8TQZ - chains B and J of the 10 polymer chains in the assembly; structure by electron microscopy, 2.90 A resolution.

Chain B:
Name: Translation initiation factor eIF-2B subunit epsilon
Source organism: Homo sapiens
UniProt: Q13144 (EI2BE_HUMAN); residue numbers follow UniProt; this construct covers 1-721
Chain sequence (721 residues; numbered 1 to 721; the number before each row is that of its first residue):
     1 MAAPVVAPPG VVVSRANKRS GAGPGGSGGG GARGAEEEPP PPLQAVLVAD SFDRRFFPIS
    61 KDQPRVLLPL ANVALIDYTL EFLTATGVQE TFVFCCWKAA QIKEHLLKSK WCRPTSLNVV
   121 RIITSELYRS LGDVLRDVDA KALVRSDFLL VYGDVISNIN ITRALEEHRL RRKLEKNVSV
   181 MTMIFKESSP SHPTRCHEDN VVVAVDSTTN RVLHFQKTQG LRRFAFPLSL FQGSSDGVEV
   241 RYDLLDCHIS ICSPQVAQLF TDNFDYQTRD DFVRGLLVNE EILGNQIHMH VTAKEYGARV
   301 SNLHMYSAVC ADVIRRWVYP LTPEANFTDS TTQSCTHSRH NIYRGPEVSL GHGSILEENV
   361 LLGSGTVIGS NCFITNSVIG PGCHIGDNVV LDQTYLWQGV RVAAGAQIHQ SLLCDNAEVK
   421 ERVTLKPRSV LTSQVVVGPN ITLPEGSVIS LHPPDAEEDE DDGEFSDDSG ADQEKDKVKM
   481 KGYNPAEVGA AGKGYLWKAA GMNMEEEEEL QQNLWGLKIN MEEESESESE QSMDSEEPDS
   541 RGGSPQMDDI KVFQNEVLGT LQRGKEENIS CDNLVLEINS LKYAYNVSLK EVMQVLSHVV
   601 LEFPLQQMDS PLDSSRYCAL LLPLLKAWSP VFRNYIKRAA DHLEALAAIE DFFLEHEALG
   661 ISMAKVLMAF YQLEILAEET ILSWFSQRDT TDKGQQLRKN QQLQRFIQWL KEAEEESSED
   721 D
Disordered / not traced: 1-40, 280-284, 459-721
Differences from the reference sequence: conflict Val587 (Ile in Q13144)
Curated features (UniProtKB/Swiss-Prot):
  - modified residue: Ala2 (N-acetylalanine), Arg19 (Omega-N-methylarginine), Ser27 (Phosphoserine), Ser130 (Phosphoserine), Thr322 (Phosphothreonine), Ser450 (Phosphoserine), Ser466 (Phosphoserine), Ser469 (Phosphoserine), Ser532 (Phosphoserine), Ser540 (Phosphoserine), Ser544 (Phosphoserine), Ser717 (Phosphoserine)
  - cross-link (Glycyl lysine isopeptide (Lys-Gly)): Lys61 (interchain with G-Cter in ubiquitin), Lys103 (interchain with G-Cter in ubiquitin), Lys141 (interchain with G-Cter in ubiquitin), Lys217 (interchain with G-Cter in ubiquitin)

Chain J:
Name: Translation initiation factor eIF-2B subunit gamma
Source organism: Homo sapiens
UniProt: Q9NR50 (EI2BG_HUMAN); residues 1-452 here = UniProt positions 1-452
Chain sequence (452 residues; each row starts with the number of its first residue):
     1 MEFQAVVMAV GGGSRMTDLT SSIPKPLLPV GNKPLIWYPL NLLERVGFEE VIVVTTRDVQ
    61 KALCAEFKMK MKPDIVCIPD DADMGTADSL RYIYPKLKTD VLVLSCDLIT DVALHEVVDL
   121 FRAYDASLAM LMRKGQDSIE PVPGQKGKKK AVEQRDFIGV DSTGKRLLFM ANEADLDEEL
   181 VIKGSILQKH PRIRFHTGLV DAHLYCLKKY IVDFLMENGS ITSIRSELIP YLVRKQFSSA
   241 SSQQGQEEKE EDLKKKELKS LDIYSFIKEA NTLNLAPYDA CWNACRGDRW EDLSRSQVRC
   301 YVHIMKEGLC SRVSTLGLYM EANRQVPKLL SALCPEEPPV HSSAQIVSKH LVGVDSLIGP
   361 ETQIGEKSSI KRSVIGSSCL IKDRVTITNC LLMNSVTVEE GSNIQGSVIC NNAVIEKGAD
   421 IKDCLIGSGQ RIEAKAKRVN EVIVGNDQLM EI
Disordered / not traced: 11-23, 61-72, 81-83, 136-156, 238-296, 335-452
Curated features (UniProtKB/Swiss-Prot):
  - modified residue: Met1 (N-acetylmethionine), Ser260 (Phosphoserine)

How chain B and chain J interact:
Residue-residue contacts - 40 pairs, chain B then chain J:
  Pro190(B) - Gln188(J)
  Val202(B) - Leu187(J)  hydrophobic
  Ser207(B) - Arg194(J)  hydrogen bond
  Arg222(B) - Gly184(J)  hydrogen bond (backbone-backbone)
  Arg223(B) - Val181(J)
  Arg223(B) - Ile182(J)
  Arg223(B) - Lys183(J)
  Phe224(B) - Val181(J)
  Phe224(B) - Ile182(J)  hydrogen bond (backbone-backbone)
  Phe224(B) - Gly184(J)
  Phe224(B) - Leu187(J)  hydrophobic
  Ala225(B) - Glu179(J)
  Ala225(B) - Leu180(J)
  Ala225(B) - Val181(J)  hydrophobic
  Phe226(B) - Glu179(J)  hydrogen bond (backbone-side chain)
  Phe226(B) - Leu180(J)  hydrogen bond (backbone-backbone)
  Phe226(B) - Ile182(J)  hydrophobic
  Pro227(B) - Glu179(J)
  Leu228(B) - Phe157(J)  hydrophobic
  Leu228(B) - Leu176(J)  hydrophobic
  Leu228(B) - Glu178(J)
  Phe231(B) - Phe157(J)  hydrophobic
  Phe231(B) - Leu180(J)  hydrophobic
  Phe231(B) - Phe195(J)  hydrophobic
  Gln232(B) - Phe157(J)
  Gln232(B) - Glu173(J)
  Ser235(B) - Thr197(J)
  Gly237(B) - Arg194(J)
  Val238(B) - Phe195(J)
  Glu239(B) - Arg192(J)  salt bridge
  Glu239(B) - Ile193(J)
  Glu239(B) - Arg194(J)
  Val240(B) - Pro191(J)
  Val240(B) - Arg192(J)
  Val240(B) - Ile193(J)  hydrogen bond (backbone-backbone)
  Arg241(B) - Arg192(J)
  Tyr242(B) - Leu187(J)  hydrophobic
  Tyr242(B) - Pro191(J)  hydrogen bond (backbone-backbone)
  Asp243(B) - Pro191(J)
  Asp243(B) - Arg192(J)

Summary:
20 residues of chain B face 18 of chain J across their interface; the contacts include 7 hydrogen bonds and 1
salt bridge. Polar contacts include Glu239(B)-Arg192(J), Ser207(B)-Arg194(J) and Phe226(B)-Glu179(J).
Chain B is Translation initiation factor eIF-2B subunit epsilon and chain J is Translation initiation factor
eIF-2B subunit gamma, both from Homo sapiens; the structure, Eukaryotic translation initiation factor 2B with
a mutation (L516A) in the delta subunit, was determined by electron microscopy together with 8TQO from the
same study.
